4AUL - chains C and D of the 4 polymer chains in the assembly; structure by X-ray diffraction, 1.50 A resolution.

[Chain C (and D)]
Name: Catalase-phenol oxidase
Source organism: Scytalidium thermophilum
Notes: EC 1.11.1.6; chain D of this document is another copy of the same molecule, construct and numbering; everything in this record applies to it too
Amino-acid sequence (719 residues; row label = number of the first residue in the row; numbers below 1 keep their minus sign (Gly-20 is residue -20)):
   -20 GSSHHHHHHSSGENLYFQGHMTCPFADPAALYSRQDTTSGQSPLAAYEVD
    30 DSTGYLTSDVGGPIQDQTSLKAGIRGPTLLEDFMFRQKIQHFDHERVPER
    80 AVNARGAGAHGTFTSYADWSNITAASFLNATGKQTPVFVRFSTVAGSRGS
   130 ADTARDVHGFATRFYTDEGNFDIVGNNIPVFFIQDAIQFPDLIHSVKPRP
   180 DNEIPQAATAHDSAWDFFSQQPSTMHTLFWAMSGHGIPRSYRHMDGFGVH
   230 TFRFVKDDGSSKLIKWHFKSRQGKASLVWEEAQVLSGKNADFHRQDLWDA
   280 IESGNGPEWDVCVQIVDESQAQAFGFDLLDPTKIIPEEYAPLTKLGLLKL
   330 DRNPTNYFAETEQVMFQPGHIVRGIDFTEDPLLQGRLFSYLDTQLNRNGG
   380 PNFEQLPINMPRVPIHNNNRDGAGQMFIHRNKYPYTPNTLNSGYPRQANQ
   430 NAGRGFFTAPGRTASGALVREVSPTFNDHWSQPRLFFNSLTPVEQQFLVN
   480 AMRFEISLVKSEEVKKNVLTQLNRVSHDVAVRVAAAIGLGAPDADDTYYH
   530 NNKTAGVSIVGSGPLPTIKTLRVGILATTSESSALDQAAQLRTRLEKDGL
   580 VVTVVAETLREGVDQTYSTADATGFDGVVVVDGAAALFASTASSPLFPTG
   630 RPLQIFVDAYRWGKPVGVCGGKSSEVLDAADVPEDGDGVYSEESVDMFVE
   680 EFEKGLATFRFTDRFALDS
Disordered / not traced: -20 to 20, 619-621, 651-652 (chain D: -20 to 20, 618-621, 650-652)
Bound ions: Ca2+ near Ser255 (its only coordinating residue here); heme Fe near Tyr369 (its only coordinating residue here)
Small-molecule neighbours:
  - heme (HEM), molecule 1: Ile68, Phe71, Asp72
  - heme (HEM), molecule 2: Arg79, Ala80, Val81, Asn82, Arg119, Ser121, Gly138, Phe139, Ala140, Val153, Gly154, Asn155, Phe160, Ala165, Phe168, Val228, His229, Val343, Met344, Phe345, Leu361, Arg365, Ser368, Tyr369, Thr372, Gln373, Arg376
From the paper describing this entry:
  - binding site for heme: Gln373, Arg376

[Chain C / chain D interface]
Pairs across the interface - 79 pairs, chain C then chain D:
  Ala51(C) - Ala51(D)  hydrophobic
  Pro56(C) - Leu58(D)  hydrophobic
  Thr57(C) - Leu58(D)
  Thr57(C) - Leu59(D)  hydrogen bond (backbone-backbone)
  Leu58(C) - Pro56(D)  hydrophobic
  Leu58(C) - Thr57(D)
  Leu58(C) - Leu58(D)  hydrophobic
  Leu59(C) - Thr57(D)  hydrogen bond (backbone-backbone)
  Leu59(C) - Leu59(D)
  Leu59(C) - Phe64(D)  hydrophobic
  Phe64(C) - Leu59(D)  hydrophobic
  Asp170(C) - Tyr414(D)
  Asp170(C) - Thr415(D)  hydrogen bond (side chain-backbone)
  His173(C) - Asn397(D)  hydrogen bond (side chain-backbone)
  His173(C) - Arg399(D)
  His173(C) - Pro413(D)
  Ser174(C) - Tyr414(D)
  Arg178(C) - Lys411(D)
  Arg178(C) - Tyr412(D)
  Pro179(C) - Lys411(D)
  Pro179(C) - Pro413(D)
  Asp180(C) - Lys411(D)
  Asp191(C) - Leu419(D)
  Ser192(C) - Tyr414(D)
  Asp195(C) - Tyr414(D)  hydrogen bond
  Asp195(C) - Asn417(D)
  Asp195(C) - Thr418(D)  hydrogen bond
  Asp195(C) - Leu419(D)  hydrogen bond (side chain-backbone)
  Phe196(C) - Tyr414(D)  hydrophobic
  Phe196(C) - Thr415(D)
  Phe196(C) - Pro416(D)
  Gln199(C) - Pro416(D)
  Gln199(C) - Thr418(D)
  Gln200(C) - Pro416(D)
  Phe367(C) - Phe367(D)  hydrophobic
  Asp371(C) - Leu374(D)
  Leu374(C) - Asp371(D)
  Asn397(C) - His173(D)
  Lys411(C) - Arg178(D)
  Lys411(C) - Pro179(D)
  Lys411(C) - Asp180(D)
  Tyr412(C) - Arg178(D)
  Pro413(C) - His173(D)  hydrogen bond (backbone-side chain)
  Pro413(C) - Pro179(D)
  Tyr414(C) - Asp170(D)
  Tyr414(C) - Ser174(D)
  Tyr414(C) - Ser192(D)
  Tyr414(C) - Asp195(D)  hydrogen bond
  Tyr414(C) - Phe196(D)  hydrophobic
  Thr415(C) - Asp170(D)  hydrogen bond (backbone-side chain)
  Thr415(C) - Phe196(D)
  Pro416(C) - Phe196(D)
  Pro416(C) - Gln199(D)
  Pro416(C) - Gln200(D)
  Asn417(C) - Asp195(D)
  Thr418(C) - Asp195(D)  hydrogen bond
  Thr418(C) - Gln199(D)
  Thr418(C) - Glu492(D)
  Leu419(C) - Asp191(D)
  Leu419(C) - Asp195(D)  hydrogen bond (backbone-side chain)
  Leu419(C) - Val493(D)  hydrophobic
  Thr437(C) - Arg449(D)  hydrogen bond
  Arg441(C) - Ala446(D)
  Arg441(C) - Leu447(D)  hydrogen bond (backbone-backbone)
  Thr442(C) - Gly445(D)
  Thr442(C) - Leu447(D)
  Ala443(C) - Ala443(D)
  Ala443(C) - Ser444(D)
  Ala443(C) - Gly445(D)  hydrogen bond (backbone-backbone)
  Ala443(C) - Leu447(D)  hydrophobic
  Ser444(C) - Ala443(D)
  Gly445(C) - Thr442(D)
  Gly445(C) - Ala443(D)  hydrogen bond (backbone-backbone)
  Ala446(C) - Arg441(D)
  Leu447(C) - Arg441(D)  hydrogen bond (backbone-backbone)
  Leu447(C) - Thr442(D)
  Leu447(C) - Ala443(D)  hydrophobic
  Arg449(C) - Thr437(D)  hydrogen bond
  Val493(C) - Leu419(D)  hydrophobic
Also at the interface, not in a pair above, chain C (47 interface residues in all): Glu60, Arg65, Glu358, Arg399, Ser490, Asn496
Also at the interface, not in a pair above, chain D (49 interface residues in all): Glu60, Arg65, Glu358, Phe435, Ser490, Asn496

[Summary]
47 residues of chain C and 49 residues of chain D are in contact, with 18 hydrogen bonds. Polar pairs include
Asp170(C)-Thr415(D), His173(C)-Asn397(D) and Asp195(C)-Tyr414(D). Chain C binds heme. The paper reports a
binding site for heme at Gln373(C) and Arg376(C).
Both chains are Catalase-phenol oxidase (Scytalidium thermophilum). Entry 4AUL (Crystal structure, recombinant
expression and mutagenesis studies of the bifunctional catalase-phenol oxidase from Scytalidium thermophilum)
was determined by X-ray diffraction, deposited together with 4AUE, 4AUM and 4AUN.
